3ZQI - chains B and C of the 4 polymer chains in the assembly; structure by X-ray diffraction, 1.50 A resolution.

# Chain B
Protein: Tetracycline repressor protein class B from transposon TN10, tetracycline repressor protein class D
From: Escherichia coli
UniProt: chimeric construct of P04483, P0ACT4: residues 1-187 from P04483 (TETR2_ECOLX) positions 1-187 (same numbers); residues 188-208 from P0ACT4 positions 188-208 (same numbers)
Sequence (208 residues; each row starts with the number of its first residue):
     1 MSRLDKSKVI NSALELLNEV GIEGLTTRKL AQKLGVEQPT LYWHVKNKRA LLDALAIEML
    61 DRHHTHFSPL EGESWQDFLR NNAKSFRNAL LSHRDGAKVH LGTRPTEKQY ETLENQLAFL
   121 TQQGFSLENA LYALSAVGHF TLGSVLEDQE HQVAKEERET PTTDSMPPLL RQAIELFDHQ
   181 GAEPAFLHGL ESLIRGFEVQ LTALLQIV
Disordered / not traced: 1-3, 205-208
Sequence notes: engineered mutation Ser68 (Cys in P04483), Asn88 (Cys in P04483), Thr121 (Cys in P04483), Ser144 (Cys in P04483)

# Chain C
Protein: Inducer peptide TIP2
Sequence (16 residues; numbered 1 to 16; the number before each row is that of its first residue):
     1 DDSVLAARAR MWMWHW
Disordered / not traced: 1-2

# How chain B and chain C interact
Residue-residue contacts (26; chain B residue first):
  Glu147(B) with Trp12(C), hydrogen bond; His15(C), salt bridge
  His151(B) with Arg10(C), hydrogen bond (side chain-backbone); Met11(C); Trp12(C), hydrogen bond (side chain-backbone)
  Lys155(B) with Arg10(C)
  Glu156(B) with Arg10(C), salt bridge
  Thr160(B) with Ala6(C)
  Pro161(B) with Leu5(C); Ala9(C)
  Thr162(B) with Leu5(C)
  Thr163(B) with Leu5(C)
  Asp164(B) with Leu5(C); Arg8(C), salt bridge
  Met166(B) with Arg8(C); Met13(C), hydrophobic
  Leu170(B) with Met13(C), hydrophobic; Trp14(C), hydrophobic
  Arg171(B) with Arg8(C)
  Ile174(B) with Arg8(C); Trp12(C); Met13(C), hydrophobic
  Glu175(B) with Arg8(C), salt bridge; Met11(C)
  Phe177(B) with Trp12(C), hydrophobic
  Asp178(B) with Met11(C)
Interface residues without a listed pair, chain B (17 interface residues in all): Ala173

# Summary
The interface between chain B and chain C involves 17 residues on one side and 10 on the other; the contacts
include 3 hydrogen bonds and 4 salt bridges. Polar contacts include Glu147(B)-His15(C), Glu156(B)-Arg10(C) and
Asp164(B)-Arg8(C).
Chain B is Tetracycline repressor protein class B from transposon TN10, tetracycline repressor protein class D
(Escherichia coli) and chain C is Inducer peptide TIP2; the structure, Structure of Tetracycline repressor in
complex with inducer peptide- TIP2, was determined by X-ray diffraction, deposited together with 3ZQF, 3ZQG
and 3ZQH.
